6UI2 - chains A and P of the 3 polymer chains in the assembly; structure by X-ray diffraction, 2.35 A resolution.

[Chain A]
Name: DNA polymerase eta
From: Homo sapiens
Notes: EC 2.7.7.7
UniProt: Q9Y253 (POLH_HUMAN); residues 1-432 here = UniProt positions 1-432
Chain sequence (435 residues; each row starts with the number of its first residue; numbers below 1 keep their minus sign (Gly-2 is residue -2)):
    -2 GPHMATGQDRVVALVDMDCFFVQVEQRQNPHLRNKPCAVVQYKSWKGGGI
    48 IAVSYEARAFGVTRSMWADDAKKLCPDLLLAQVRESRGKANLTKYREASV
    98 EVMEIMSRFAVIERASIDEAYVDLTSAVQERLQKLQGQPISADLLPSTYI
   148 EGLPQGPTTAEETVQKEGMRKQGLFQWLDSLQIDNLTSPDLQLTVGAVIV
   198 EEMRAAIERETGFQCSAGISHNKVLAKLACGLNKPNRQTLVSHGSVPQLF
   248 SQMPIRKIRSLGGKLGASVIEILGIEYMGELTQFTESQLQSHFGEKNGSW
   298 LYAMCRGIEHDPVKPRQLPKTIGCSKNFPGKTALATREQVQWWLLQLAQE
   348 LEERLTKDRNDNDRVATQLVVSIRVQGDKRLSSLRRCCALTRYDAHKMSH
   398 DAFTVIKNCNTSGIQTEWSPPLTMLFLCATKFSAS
Unresolved in the structure: 155-159
Sequence notes: expression tag (-2 to 0)
Metal / ion sites: Mg2+ site 1: Asp13, Met14, Asp115 (together with 0KX); Mg2+ site 2: Asp13, Asp115, Glu116 (together with 0KX) (shared with DT8(P) of chain P)
Residues lining bound ligands: 0KX (2'-deoxy-5'-O-[(R)-hydroxy{[(R)-hydroxy(phosphonooxy)phosphoryl]amino}phosphoryl]cytidine): Asp13, Met14, Asp15, Cys16, Phe17, Phe18, Ile48, Ala49, Tyr52, Arg55, Arg61, Ile114, Asp115, Glu116, Lys231
Swiss-Prot annotation at these positions:
  - binding site (Mg(2+)): Asp13, Met14, Asp115, Glu116
  - binding site (Mn(2+)): Asp13, Met14, Asp115, Glu116
  - binding site (a 2'-deoxyribonucleoside 5'-triphosphate): Arg61
Reported in the primary citation:
  - conformationally variable residues: Arg61 to Trp64
  - binding site for 0KX: Arg61
  - Mg2+ coordination: Asp13, Met14, Asp115, Glu116
  - catalytic residues: Asp13, Asp115, Glu116

[Chain P]
Molecule: 8-nt DNA strand
Sequence (8 nucleotides; row label = number of the first residue in the row):
     1 AGCGTCAT
Metal / ion sites: Mg2+: DT8 (together with 0KX) (shared with Asp13(A), Asp115(A), Glu116(A) of chain A)

[Interface between chain A and chain P]
Residue-residue contacts (23):
  Ser113(A) - DT8(P)  hydrogen bond to the phosphate
  Asp115(A) - DT8(P)  phosphate contact
  Glu116(A) - DT8(P)  phosphate contact
  Lys224(A) - DT8(P)  salt bridge to the phosphate
  Arg256(A) - DA7(P)  phosphate contact
  Ser257(A) - DC6(P)  phosphate contact
  Ser257(A) - DA7(P)  hydrogen bond to the phosphate
  Leu258(A) - DA7(P)  hydrogen bond to the phosphate
  Gly259(A) - DA7(P)  hydrogen bond to the phosphate
  Gly260(A) - DC6(P)  phosphate contact
  Gly260(A) - DA7(P)  phosphate contact
  Lys261(A) - DT5(P)  salt bridge to the phosphate
  Lys261(A) - DC6(P)  hydrogen bond to the phosphate
  Leu262(A) - DC6(P)  hydrogen bond to the phosphate
  Arg377(A) - DG4(P)  salt bridge to the phosphate
  Leu378(A) - DC6(P)  base contact
  Leu381(A) - DC3(P)  phosphate contact
  Arg382(A) - DG2(P)  sugar contact
  Arg382(A) - DC3(P)  hydrogen bond to the phosphate
  Arg382(A) - DG4(P)  hydrogen bond to the base
  Arg383(A) - DG2(P)  salt bridge to the phosphate
  Arg383(A) - DC3(P)  salt bridge to the phosphate
  Cys384(A) - DG2(P)  hydrogen bond to the phosphate
Also at the interface, not in a pair above, chain A (21 interface residues in all): Asp13, Ile255, Ser379, Ser380
Also at the interface, not in a pair above, chain P (8 interface residues in all): DA1

[In short]
Chain A and chain P form an interface of 21 and 8 residues respectively, with 9 hydrogen bonds and 5 salt
bridges. Among the polar pairs are Arg382(A)-DG4(P), Ser113(A)-DT8(P) and Ser257(A)-DA7(P). Bound to chain A:
compound 0KX. The paper reports catalytic residues Asp13(A), Asp115(A) and Glu116(A); a binding site for 0KX
at Arg61(A).
Chain A is DNA polymerase eta (Homo sapiens) and chain P is an 8-nt DNA strand; the structure, Structure of
human DNA polymerase eta complexed with N7MG in the template base paired with incoming ..., was determined by
X-ray diffraction.
